6ZR3 - chain A; structure by X-ray diffraction, 1.97 A resolution.

== Chain A ==
Name: Fibrinogen C domain-containing protein 1
Source organism: Homo sapiens
Notes: fragment: fibrinogen-like recognition domain
UniProt: Q8N539 (FBCD1_HUMAN); residues 236-461 here = UniProt positions 236-461
Amino-acid sequence (226 residues; numbered 236 to 461; the number before each row is that of its first residue):
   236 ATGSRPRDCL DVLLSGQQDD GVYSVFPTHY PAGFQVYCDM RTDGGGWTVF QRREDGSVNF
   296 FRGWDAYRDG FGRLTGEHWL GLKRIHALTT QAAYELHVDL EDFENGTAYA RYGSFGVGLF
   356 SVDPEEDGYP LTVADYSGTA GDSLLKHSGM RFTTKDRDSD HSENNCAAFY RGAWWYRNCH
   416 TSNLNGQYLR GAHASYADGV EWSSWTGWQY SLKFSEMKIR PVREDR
Unresolved in the structure: 236-238, 458-461
Disulfide bonds: Cys244-Cys273, Cys401-Cys414
Covalent attachments: N-acetylglucosamine (NAG) linked to Asn340
Ion coordination: Ca2+: Asp393, Asp395, Ser397, Asn399
Ligand contacts: N-acetyl-4-O-sulfo-beta-D-galactosamine (ASG; 2-acetamido-2-deoxy-4-O-sulfo-beta-D-galactopyranose): Tyr405, Asn413, Cys414, His415, Tyr431, Ala432, Trp443
UniProt features mapped onto this chain:
  - binding site (Ca(2+)): Asp393, Asp395
  - site (Implicated in ligand binding): Tyr405, His415, Tyr431, Ala432
  - glycosylation: Asn340 (N-linked (GlcNAc...) asparagine)
From the paper describing this entry:
  - binding site for N-acetyl-4-O-sulfo-beta-D-galactosamine: Asn413, Cys414, His415, Tyr431
  - binding site for acetic acid: Cys414, His415, Tyr431
  - binding site for sulfate ion: Arg297, Gly298, Lys390, His396, Arg412
  - post-translational modification sites: Asn340
  - binding site for alpha-L-fucopyranose: His396, Glu398, Asn413
  - mutagenesis - K381L: abolished binding to AcBSA
  - mutagenesis - H396A: unchanged binding to GlcNAc ligand
  - mutagenesis - K381L: abolished binding to acetylated bovine serum albumin

== In short ==
Chain A binds N-acetyl-4-O-sulfo-beta-D-galactosamine. Covalently linked N-acetylglucosamine: at Asn340. The
Ca2+ site is built by Asp393, Asp395, Ser397 and Asn399. From UniProt: Ca2+-binding residues Asp393 and
Asp395. From the paper: a binding site for sulfate ion at Arg297, Gly298 and Lys390 among others; K381L
abolishes binding to AcBSA.
Chain A is Fibrinogen C domain-containing protein 1 (Homo sapiens); the structure, Crystal structure of
tetrameric fibrinogen-like recognition domain of FIBCD1 with N-acetyl-galactosamine-4-sulfate ligand bound,
was determined by X-ray diffraction together with 6ZQR, 6ZQX, 6ZQY, 6ZR0 and 6ZR4 from the same study.
